Entry 6CRI (electron microscopy, 6.80 A resolution (low resolution: residue-level contacts below are approximate; hydrogen-bond / salt-bridge calls are withheld)); this record covers chains B and C of the 24 polymer chains in the assembly.

== Chain B ==
Protein: AP-1 complex subunit beta-1
Organism: Homo sapiens
Reference sequence: Q10567 (AP1B1_HUMAN), isoform Q10567-2; residue numbers follow UniProt; this construct covers 14-583
Sequence (570 residues; row label = number of the first residue in the row):
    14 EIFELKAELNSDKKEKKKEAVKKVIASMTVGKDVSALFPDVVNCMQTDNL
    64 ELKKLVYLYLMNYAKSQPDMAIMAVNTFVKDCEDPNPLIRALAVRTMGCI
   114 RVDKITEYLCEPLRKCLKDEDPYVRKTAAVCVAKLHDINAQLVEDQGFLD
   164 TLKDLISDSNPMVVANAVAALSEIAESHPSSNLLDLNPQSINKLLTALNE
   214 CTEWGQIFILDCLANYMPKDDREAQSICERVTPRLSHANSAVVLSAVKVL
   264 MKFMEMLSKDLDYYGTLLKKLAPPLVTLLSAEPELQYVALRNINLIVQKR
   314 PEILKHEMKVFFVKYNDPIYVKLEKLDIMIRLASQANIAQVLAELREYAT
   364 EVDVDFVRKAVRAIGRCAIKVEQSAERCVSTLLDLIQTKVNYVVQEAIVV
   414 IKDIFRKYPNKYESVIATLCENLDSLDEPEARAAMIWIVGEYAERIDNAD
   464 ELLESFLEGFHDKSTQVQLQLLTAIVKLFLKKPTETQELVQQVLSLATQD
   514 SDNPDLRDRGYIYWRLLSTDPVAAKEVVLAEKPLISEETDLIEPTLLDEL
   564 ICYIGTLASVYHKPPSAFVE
Construct notes: engineered mutation R359 (Lys in Q10567), K476 (Glu in Q10567)
UniProt features mapped onto this chain:
  - modified residue: K318 (N6-acetyllysine), Y574 (3'-nitrotyrosine)

== Chain C ==
Protein: ADP-ribosylation factor 1
Organism: Homo sapiens
Reference sequence: P84077 (ARF1_HUMAN); numbering as in UniProt (aligned over 17-181)
Sequence (165 residues; row label = number of the first residue in the row):
    17 EMRILMVGLDAAGKTTILYKLKLGEIVTTIPTIGFNVETVEYKNISFTVW
    67 DVGGLDKIRPLWRHYFQNTQGLIFVVDSNDRERVNEAREELMRMLAEDEL
   117 RDAVLLVFANKQDLPNAMNAAEITDKLGLHSLRHRNWYIQATCATSGDGL
   167 YEGLDWLSNQLRNQK
Construct notes: engineered mutation L71 (Gln in P84077)
UniProt features mapped onto this chain:
  - binding site (GTP): G24 to T32, N126 to D129, A160
Ion coordination: Mg2+: T31, T48 (together with GTP)
Ligand contacts: GTP (guanosine-5'-triphosphate): D26, A27, A28, G29, K30, T31, T32, T45, I46, P47, T48, D67, G69, G70, L71, N126, K127, Q128, D129, C159, A160, T161

== Interface between chain B and chain C ==
Residue-residue contacts - 30 pairs, chain B then chain C:
  N23(B) - N84(C)
  D25(B) - E17(C)
  P52(B) - H80(C)
  D53(B) - H80(C)
  V55(B) - F51(C)
  N56(B) - W66(C)
  N56(B) - H80(C)
  Q59(B) - V53(C)
  D82(B) - L77(C)
  M83(B) - L77(C)
  M83(B) - H80(C)
  I85(B) - I49(C)
  I85(B) - G50(C)
  I85(B) - K73(C)
  I85(B) - I74(C)
  M86(B) - G50(C)
  M86(B) - F51(C)
  M86(B) - V68(C)
  M86(B) - I74(C)
  M86(B) - L77(C)
  N89(B) - I46(C)
  N89(B) - T48(C)
  N89(B) - G50(C)
  N89(B) - F51(C)
  N89(B) - N52(C)
  T90(B) - F51(C)
  K93(B) - Y35(C)
  K93(B) - N52(C)
  K117(B) - K73(C)
  Y121(B) - K73(C)
Interface residues without a listed pair, chain B (19 interface residues in all): A87, V88, V92
Interface residues without a listed pair, chain C (19 interface residues in all): E54, Y81, Q83

== In short ==
Chain B and chain C each contribute 19 residues to their interface. Bound to chain C: GTP. T31(C) and T48(C)
form the Mg2+ site. From UniProt: 14 GTP-binding residues on chain C.
Chain B is AP-1 complex subunit beta-1 and chain C is ADP-ribosylation factor 1, both from Homo sapiens; the
structure, Structure of the cargo bound AP-1:Arf1:tetherin-Nef stable closed trimer, was determined by
electron microscopy (same publication as 6CM9, 6D83, 6D84 and 6DFF).
